Entry 4KVI (X-ray diffraction, 2.15 A resolution); this record covers chains A and B.

Chain A (and B):
Molecule: Aristolochene synthase
From: Aspergillus terreus
Notes: EC 4.2.3.9; chain B of this document is another copy of the same molecule, construct and numbering; everything in this record applies to it too
UniProtKB: Q9UR08 (ARIS_ASPTE); residues 8-314 here correspond to UniProt positions 14-320 (UniProt number = residue number + 6)
Amino-acid sequence (314 residues; each row starts with the number of its first residue):
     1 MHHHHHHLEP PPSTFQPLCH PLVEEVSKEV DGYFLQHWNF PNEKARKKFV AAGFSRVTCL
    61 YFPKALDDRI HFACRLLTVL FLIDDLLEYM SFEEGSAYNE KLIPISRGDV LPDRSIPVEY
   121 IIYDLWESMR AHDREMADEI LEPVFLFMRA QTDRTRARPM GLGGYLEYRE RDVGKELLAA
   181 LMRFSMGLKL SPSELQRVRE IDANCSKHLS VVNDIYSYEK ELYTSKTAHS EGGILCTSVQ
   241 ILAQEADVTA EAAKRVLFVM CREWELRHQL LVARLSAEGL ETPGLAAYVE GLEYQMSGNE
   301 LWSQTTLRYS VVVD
Disordered / not traced: 1-7, 312-314
Sequence notes: expression tag (1-7)
Ion coordination: Mg2+ site 1: Asp-84 (together with pyrophosphate); Mg2+ site 2: Asn-213, Ser-217, Glu-221 (together with pyrophosphate)
Ligand contacts:
  - 1SV ((4aS,7S)-4a-methyl-7-(prop-1-en-2-yl)-2,3,4,4a,5,6,7,8-octahydroquinolinium): Tyr-61, Leu-77, Leu-80, Phe-81, Asp-84, Phe-147, Asp-172, Val-173, Leu-178, Asn-213, Asn-299, Tyr-309
  - pyrophosphate (POP): Phe-81, Asp-84, Arg-169, Asp-172, Asn-213, Ser-217, Lys-220, Glu-221, Arg-308, Tyr-309
Curated features (UniProtKB/Swiss-Prot):
  - binding site (Mg(2+)): Asp-84, Asn-213, Ser-217, Glu-221
  - binding site ((2E,6E)-farnesyl diphosphate): Arg-308, Tyr-309
What the authors report for this chain:
  - binding site for 1SV: Tyr-61, Phe-81, Phe-147, Asn-213, Asn-299, Ser-303
  - catalytic residues: Tyr-61, Phe-81, Phe-147 (proposed by the authors, not directly observed)

Chain A / chain B interface:
Contacting residue pairs (35):
  Leu-162(A) / Glu-245(B)  hydrogen bond (backbone-side chain)
  Gly-163(A) / Glu-245(B)  hydrogen bond (backbone-side chain)
  Leu-166(A) / Glu-245(B)
  Lys-207(A) / Ala-246(B)
  Lys-207(A) / Asp-247(B)
  Leu-242(A) / Leu-162(B)  hydrophobic
  Leu-242(A) / Met-260(B)  hydrophobic
  Glu-245(A) / Gly-161(B)
  Glu-245(A) / Leu-162(B)  hydrogen bond (side chain-backbone)
  Glu-245(A) / Gly-163(B)  hydrogen bond (side chain-backbone)
  Glu-245(A) / Leu-166(B)
  Ala-246(A) / Lys-207(B)
  Ala-246(A) / Met-260(B)  hydrophobic
  Ala-246(A) / Trp-264(B)  hydrogen bond (backbone-side chain)
  Asp-247(A) / Lys-207(B)
  Asp-247(A) / Arg-267(B)  hydrogen bond (backbone-side chain)
  Val-248(A) / Met-260(B)  hydrophobic
  Val-248(A) / Trp-264(B)
  Ala-252(A) / Glu-263(B)
  Arg-255(A) / Glu-263(B)  salt bridge
  Val-256(A) / Val-256(B)  hydrophobic
  Val-256(A) / Met-260(B)  hydrophobic
  Val-256(A) / Glu-263(B)
  Val-259(A) / Val-256(B)  hydrophobic
  Val-259(A) / Val-259(B)  hydrophobic
  Met-260(A) / Leu-242(B)  hydrophobic
  Met-260(A) / Ala-246(B)  hydrophobic
  Met-260(A) / Val-248(B)  hydrophobic
  Met-260(A) / Val-256(B)  hydrophobic
  Glu-263(A) / Ala-252(B)
  Glu-263(A) / Arg-255(B)  salt bridge
  Glu-263(A) / Val-256(B)
  Trp-264(A) / Ala-246(B)  hydrogen bond (side chain-backbone)
  Trp-264(A) / Val-248(B)
  Arg-267(A) / Asp-247(B)  hydrogen bond (side chain-backbone)
Also at the interface, not in a pair above, chain A (19 interface residues in all): Gly-161, Leu-266
Also at the interface, not in a pair above, chain B (19 interface residues in all): Gly-164

Summary:
The chain A/chain B interface involves 19 residues from each chain, with 8 hydrogen bonds and 2 salt bridges.
Among the polar pairs are Arg-255(A)/Glu-263(B), Leu-162(A)/Glu-245(B) and Gly-163(A)/Glu-245(B). Chain A
binds pyrophosphate and compound 1SV. From the paper: catalytic residues Tyr-61(A), Phe-81(A) and Phe-147(A);
a binding site for 1SV at Tyr-61(A), Phe-81(A) and Phe-147(A) among others.
Chain A and chain B are both Aristolochene synthase (Aspergillus terreus); the structure, Crystal structure of
Aspergillus terreus aristolochene synthase complexed with
(4aS,7S)-4a-methyl-7-(prop-1-en-2-yl)-2,3,4,4a,5,6,7,8-octahydroquinolin-1-ium, was determined by X-ray
diffraction together with 4KUX, 4KVD, 4KVW and 4KVY from the same study.
